2BGI - chain A; structure by X-ray diffraction, 1.68 A resolution.

== Chain A ==
Name: Ferredoxin-nadp(h) reductase
Source organism: Rhodobacter capsulatus
Notes: EC 1.18.1.2
UniProtKB: Q9L6V3 (Q9L6V3); numbering as in UniProt (aligned over 1-272)
Sequence (272 residues; row label = number of the first residue in the row):
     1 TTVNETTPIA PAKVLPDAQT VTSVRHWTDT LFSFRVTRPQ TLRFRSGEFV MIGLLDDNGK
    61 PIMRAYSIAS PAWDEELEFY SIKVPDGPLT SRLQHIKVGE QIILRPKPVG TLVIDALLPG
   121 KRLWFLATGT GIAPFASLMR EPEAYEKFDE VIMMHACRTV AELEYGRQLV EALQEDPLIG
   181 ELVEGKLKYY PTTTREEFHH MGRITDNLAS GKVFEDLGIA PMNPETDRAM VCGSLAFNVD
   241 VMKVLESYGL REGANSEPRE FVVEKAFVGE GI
Disordered / not traced: 1-15
Small-molecule neighbours:
  - carbon dioxide (CO2), molecule 1: Ser23, Val24, Arg25, Ser33, Phe34, Arg35
  - carbon dioxide (CO2), molecule 2: Ile62, Met63, Arg64, Pro88
  - FAD (flavin-adenine dinucleotide): Phe49, Arg64, Ala65, Tyr66, Ser67, Tyr80, Ser81, Ile82, Val84, Gly87, Pro88, Leu89, Thr90, Ser91, Thr130, Ala133, Glu264, Lys265, Ala266, Phe267, Val268, Gly269, Glu270, Gly271, Ile272
Swiss-Prot annotation at these positions:
  - binding site (FAD): Thr128
Reported in the primary citation:
  - binding site for heptyl 1-thio-beta-D-glucopyranoside: Trp73, Pro142 to Lys147
  - binding site for flavin-adenine dinucleotide: Tyr66, Ile82, Phe267 to Ile272
  - contacts within the chain: Arg158-Ile272 (hydrogen bond)
  - binding site for sulfate ion: Arg203
  - catalytic residues: Tyr66, Ser67, Cys232, Glu264 (by similarity / conservation)

== Overview ==
Bound to chain A: flavin-adenine dinucleotide and carbon dioxide. From UniProt: FAD-binding residue Thr128.
From the paper: catalytic residues Tyr66, Ser67 and Cys232 among others; a binding site for flavin-adenine
dinucleotide at Tyr66, Ile82 and Phe267.
Chain A is Ferredoxin-nadp(h) reductase (Rhodobacter capsulatus); the structure, X-Ray Structure of the
Ferredoxin-NADP(H) Reductase from Rhodobacter capsulatus complexed with three molecules of the detergent ...,
was determined by X-ray diffraction together with 2BGJ from the same study.
